7FLT - chains A and B; structure by X-ray diffraction, 1.73 A resolution.

== Chain A ==
Name: Pre-mRNA-splicing factor 8
Organism: Saccharomyces cerevisiae S288C
UniProt: P33334 (PRP8_YEAST); residue numbers follow UniProt; this construct covers 1836-2090
Sequence (258 residues; numbered 1833 to 2090; the number before each row is that of its first residue):
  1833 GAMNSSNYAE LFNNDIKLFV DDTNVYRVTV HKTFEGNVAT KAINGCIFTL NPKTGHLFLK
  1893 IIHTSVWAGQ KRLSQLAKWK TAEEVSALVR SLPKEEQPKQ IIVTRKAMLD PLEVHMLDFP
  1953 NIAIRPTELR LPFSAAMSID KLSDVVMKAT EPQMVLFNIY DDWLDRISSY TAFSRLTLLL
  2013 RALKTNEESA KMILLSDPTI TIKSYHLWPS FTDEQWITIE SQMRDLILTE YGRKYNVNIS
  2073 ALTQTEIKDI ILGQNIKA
Disordered / not traced: 2070-2090
Differences from the reference sequence: expression tag (1833-1835)
Curated features (UniProtKB/Swiss-Prot):
  - mutagenesis: Asp1853 (D1853A: Alters protein folding. Severely impaired growth. Strongly reduced growth at 35 degrees Celsius; when associated with A-1854; D1853N: Reduced growth at 30 degrees Celsius ...), Asp1854 (D1854A: Reduced growth at 30 degrees Celsius. Strongly reduced growth at 16 degrees Celsius. Strongly reduced growth at 35 degrees Celsius; when associated with A-1853 ...), Thr1855 (T1855A: Reduced growth at 30 degrees Celsius. Strongly reduced growth at 16 degrees Celsius), Thr1936 (T1936A: Reduced growth at 30 degrees Celsius. Strongly reduced growth at 16 degrees Celsius), Arg1937 (R1937K: Severely impaired growth. Reduced growth at 30 degrees Celsius. Strongly reduced growth at 16 degrees Celsius)

== Chain B ==
Name: A1 cistron-splicing factor AAR2
Organism: Saccharomyces cerevisiae S288C
UniProt: P32357 (AAR2_YEAST); aligned to UniProt positions 1-317 over residues 1-317
Sequence (308 residues; row label = number of the first residue in the row; note: 13 numbers in that range are skipped by the numbering (no residue carries them; nothing is unmodelled there); numbers below 1 keep their minus sign (Gly-3 is residue -3)):
    -3 GAMAMNTVPF TSAPIEVTIG IDQYSFNVKE NQPFHGIKDI PIGHVHVIHF QHADNSSMRY
    57 GYWFDCRMGN FYIQYDPKDG LYKMMEERDG AKFENIVHNF KERQMMVSYP KIDEDDTWYN
   117 LTEFVQMDKI RKIVRKDENQ FSYVDSSMTT VQENEL
   166 SSSSSDPAHS LNYTVINFKS REAIRPGHEM EDFLDKSYYL NTVMLQGIFK NSSNYFGELQ
   226 FAFLNAMFFG NYGSSLQWHA MIELICSSAT VPKHMLDKLD EILYYQIKTL PEQYSDILLN
   286 ERVWNICLYS SFQKNSLHNT EKIMENKYPE LL
Disordered / not traced: -3 to 0, 166-169
Differences from the reference sequence: expression tag (-3 to 0); conflict Ser166 (Leu153 in P32357), Ser167 (Lys154 in P32357), Ser170 (Asp in P32357)
Small-molecule neighbours:
  - VJ0 ((1S)-1-(3-fluoro-4-methoxyphenyl)ethan-1-amine), molecule 1: Pro5, Phe6, Thr7, Tyr68, Ile69, Gln70, Glu83, Lys88, Phe89, Ile92, Phe96
  - VJ0, molecule 2: Ile17, Tyr20, Ser21, Phe22, Ile33, Val103, Ser104, Tyr105, Pro106
Curated features (UniProtKB/Swiss-Prot):
  - region: Leu261 to Ile282 (Leucine-zipper)
  - modified residue: Ser253 (Phosphoserine), Thr274 (Phosphothreonine)

== How chain A and chain B interact ==
Pairs across the interface - 17 pairs, chain A then chain B:
  Gln1907(A) - Met195(B)
  Gln1907(A) - Leu199(B)
  Leu1908(A) - Met195(B)  hydrophobic
  Trp1911(A) - Glu194(B)
  Trp1911(A) - Met195(B)  hydrophobic
  Trp1911(A) - Phe198(B)  hydrophobic
  Asp1942(A) - Lys184(B)  salt bridge
  Asp1942(A) - Phe198(B)
  Glu1945(A) - Lys184(B)  salt bridge
  Val1946(A) - Ile189(B)  hydrophobic
  Val1946(A) - Glu194(B)
  Val1946(A) - Phe198(B)  hydrophobic
  His1947(A) - Glu194(B)
  Leu1949(A) - Lys184(B)
  Leu1949(A) - Ser185(B)
  Leu1949(A) - Arg186(B)
  Asp1950(A) - Arg186(B)  salt bridge

== Overview ==
The interface between chain A and chain B involves 9 residues on one side and 8 on the other; the contacts
include 3 salt bridges. Among the polar pairs are Asp1942(A)-Lys184(B), Glu1945(A)-Lys184(B) and
Asp1950(A)-Arg186(B). Bound to chain B: compound VJ0.
Chain A is Pre-mRNA-splicing factor 8 and chain B is A1 cistron-splicing factor AAR2, both from Saccharomyces
cerevisiae S288C; the structure, PanDDA analysis group deposition -- Aar2/RNaseH in complex with fragment
P05G04 from the F2X-Universal Library, was determined by X-ray diffraction, deposited together with 5ST0,
5ST1, 5ST2, 5ST3, 5ST4, 5ST5 and 248 further entries.
